Entry 5W2M (X-ray diffraction, 3.70 A resolution); this record covers chains K and N of the 10 polymer chains in the assembly.

Chain K:
Name: DNA dC->dU-editing enzyme APOBEC-3F
Organism: Homo sapiens
Notes: EC 3.5.4.-
UniProtKB: Q8IUX4 (ABC3F_HUMAN); residues 190-373 here = UniProt positions 190-373
Amino-acid sequence (184 residues; each row starts with the number of its first residue):
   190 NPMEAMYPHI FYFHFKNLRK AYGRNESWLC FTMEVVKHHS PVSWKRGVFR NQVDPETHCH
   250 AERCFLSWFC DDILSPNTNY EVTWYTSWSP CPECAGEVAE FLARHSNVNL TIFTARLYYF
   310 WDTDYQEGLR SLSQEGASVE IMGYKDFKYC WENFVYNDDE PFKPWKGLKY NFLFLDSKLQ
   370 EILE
Cystine bridges: Cys248-Cys253
UniProt features mapped onto this chain:
  - active site: Glu251 (Proton donor)
  - binding site (Zn(2+)): His249, Cys280, Cys283
  - cross-link ((Microbial infection) Glycyl lysine isopeptide (Lys-Gly)): Lys234 (interchain with G-Cter in ubiquitin), Lys334 (interchain with G-Cter in ubiquitin), Lys352 (interchain with G-Cter in ubiquitin), Lys355 (interchain with G-Cter in ubiquitin), Lys358 (interchain with G-Cter in ubiquitin)
  - mutagenesis: His249 (H249C: Reduced but not abolished antiviral activity; H249R: Nearly abolished antiviral activity; when associated with R-65), Glu251 (E251A: Decrease in cytidine deaminase and antiviral activity; E251A: Decrease in cytidine deaminase and antiviral activity; when associated with A-67; E251Q: Remains able to bind Vif ...), Leu255 (L255D: Resistant to HIV-1 Vif and reduces Vif binding but is still efficiently incorporated into the virion), Phe258 (F258A: Resistant to HIV-1 Vif and reduces Vif binding but is still efficiently incorporated into the virion), Cys259 (C259K: Resistant to HIV-1 Vif and reduces Vif binding but is still efficiently incorporated into the virion), Asp260 to Asp261 (Does not affect interaction with APOBEC3G), Ile262 to Leu263 (Resistant to HIV-1 Vif and abolishes Vif binding but is still efficiently incorporated into the virion), Ser264 (S264D: Resistant to HIV-1 Vif and reduces Vif binding but is still efficiently incorporated into the virion), Pro265 (P265A: Impaired interaction with HIV-1 Vif protein), Tyr269 (Y269A: Resistant to HIV-1 Vif and reduces Vif binding but is still efficiently incorporated into the virion), Cys280 (C280S: Reduced but not abolished antiviral activity. Nearly abolished antiviral activity; when associated with Q-96), Cys283 (C283S: Reduced but not abolished antiviral activity. Nearly abolished antiviral activity; when associated with S-99), 6 further mutagenesis entries in UniProt
Reported in the primary citation:
  - binding site for the 10-nt DNA strand: Tyr333, Lys352, Lys355, Lys358, Tyr359
  - mutagenesis - K352A/K355A/K358A: abolished binding to ssDNA
  - mutagenesis - Y333A: decreased binding to poly-dT ssDNA
  - mutagenesis - Y359A: increased binding to poly-dT ssDNA
  - mutagenesis - Y333A, K352A/K355A/K358A: decreased binding to substrate
  - mutagenesis - Y359A: increased binding to substrate
  - mutagenesis - Y333A (about 70%), K352A/K355A/K358A (about 70%): decreased catalytic activity
  - mutagenesis - Y359A: decreased catalytic activity on ssDNA
  - mutagenesis - K352A/K355A/K358A: abolished binding to RNA
  - mutagenesis - Y333A, Y359A: decreased binding to RNA
  - catalytic residues: His249 (proposed by the authors, not directly observed)
  - catalytic residues: Glu251 (citing earlier work)
  - mutagenesis - K352A/K355A/K358A: abolished binding to the 10-nt DNA strand (chain N)
  - mutagenesis - Y333A: decreased binding to the 10-nt DNA strand (chain N)
  - mutagenesis - Y359A: increased binding to the 10-nt DNA strand (chain N)
  - mutagenesis - E251A: abolished catalytic activity (citing earlier work)

Chain N:
Molecule: 10-nt DNA strand
Sequence (10 nucleotides; numbered 901 to 910; the number before each row is that of its first residue):
   901 TTTTTTTTTT

Interface between chain K and chain N:
Residue-residue contacts (19; chain K residue first):
  Tyr333(K) with DT907(N), base contact; DT908(N), base contact
  Lys337(K) with DT908(N), hydrogen bond to the base
  Pro350(K) with DT908(N), base contact
  Phe351(K) with DT908(N), hydrogen bond to the base
  Lys352(K) with DT908(N), sugar contact; DT909(N), phosphate contact
  Pro353(K) with DT907(N), sugar contact; DT908(N), sugar contact
  Trp354(K) with DT907(N), sugar contact
  Lys355(K) with DT906(N), base contact; DT907(N), phosphate contact
  Gly356(K) with DT906(N), base contact; DT907(N), hydrogen bond to the phosphate
  Leu357(K) with DT907(N), hydrogen bond to the phosphate
  Lys358(K) with DT906(N), phosphate contact; DT907(N), hydrogen bond to the phosphate
  Tyr359(K) with DT906(N), sugar contact; DT907(N), phosphate contact

Overview:
Chain K and chain N form an interface of 12 and 4 residues respectively, with 5 hydrogen bonds. Polar pairs
include Lys337(K)-DT908(N), Phe351(K)-DT908(N) and Gly356(K)-DT907(N). From the paper: catalytic residues
His249(K) and Glu251(K); Y333A and K352A/K355A/K358A of chain K reduce binding to substrate; 4 substitutions
were tested in all.
Chain K is DNA dC->dU-editing enzyme APOBEC-3F (Homo sapiens) and chain N is a 10-nt DNA strand; the
structure, APOBEC3F Catalytic Domain Complex with a Single-Stranded DNA, was determined by X-ray diffraction.
